6BD1 - chains A and C of the 4 polymer chains in the assembly; structure by X-ray diffraction, 2.35 A resolution.

== Chain A ==
Molecule: 14-3-3 protein theta
Source organism: Homo sapiens
UniProtKB: Q3SZI4 (1433T_BOVIN); numbering as in UniProt (aligned over 1-245)
Chain sequence (245 residues; numbered 1 to 245; the number before each row is that of its first residue):
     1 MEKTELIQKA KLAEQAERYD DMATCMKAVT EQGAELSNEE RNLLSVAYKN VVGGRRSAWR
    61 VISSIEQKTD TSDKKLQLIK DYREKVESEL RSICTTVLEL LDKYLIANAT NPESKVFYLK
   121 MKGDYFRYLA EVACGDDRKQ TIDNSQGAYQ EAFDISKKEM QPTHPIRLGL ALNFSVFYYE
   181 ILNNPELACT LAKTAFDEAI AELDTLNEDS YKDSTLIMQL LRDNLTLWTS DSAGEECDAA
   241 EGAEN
Not modelled in the structure: 1, 231-245
Bound ions: Mg2+: Glu84, Glu87
Swiss-Prot annotation at these positions:
  - site (Interaction with phosphoserine on interacting protein): Arg56, Arg127
  - modified residue: Met1 (N-acetylmethionine), Lys3 (N6-acetyllysine), Lys49 (N6-acetyllysine), Lys68 (N6-acetyllysine), Tyr82 (3'-nitrotyrosine), Ser92 (Phosphoserine), Tyr104 (3'-nitrotyrosine), Lys115 (N6-acetyllysine), Ser232 (Phosphoserine)
  - cross-link: Lys49 (Glycyl lysine isopeptide (Lys-Gly) (interchain with G-Cter in SUMO2))

== Chain C ==
Molecule: Insulin receptor substrate protein of 53 kDa, peptide (IRSp53)
Chain sequence (14 residues; each row starts with the number of its first residue):
   360 TLPRSSSMAA GLEK
Not modelled in the structure: 360-362, 370-373
Modified residues: Ser366 (phosphoserine; SEP)

== Interface between chain A and chain C ==
Pairs across the interface (24):
  Ser45(A) - Ala369(C)  hydrogen bond (side chain-backbone)
  Val46(A) - Ala369(C)
  Lys49(A) - Ser366(C)
  Lys49(A) - Met367(C)  hydrogen bond (side chain-backbone)
  Arg56(A) - Arg363(C)
  Arg56(A) - Ser366(C)
  Arg60(A) - Arg363(C)
  Lys120(A) - Met367(C)
  Arg127(A) - Ser366(C)
  Tyr128(A) - Ser366(C)
  Gly169(A) - Met367(C)
  Leu172(A) - Ser365(C)
  Leu172(A) - Ser366(C)
  Leu172(A) - Met367(C)
  Asn173(A) - Ser366(C)
  Asn173(A) - Met367(C)  hydrogen bond (side chain-backbone)
  Val176(A) - Ser365(C)
  Tyr179(A) - Ser364(C)
  Glu180(A) - Ser364(C)  hydrogen bond
  Leu220(A) - Ser366(C)
  Asn224(A) - Ser364(C)
  Asn224(A) - Ser365(C)  hydrogen bond (side chain-backbone)
  Leu227(A) - Arg363(C)
  Trp228(A) - Ser364(C)  hydrogen bond
Also at the interface, not in a pair above, chain A (22 interface residues in all): Asn42, Glu131, Pro165, Ile217
Also at the interface, not in a pair above, chain C (7 interface residues in all): Ala368
From the paper, about this interface:
  - residue pairs: Lys49(A)-Ser366(C), Arg56(A)-Ser366(C), Arg127(A)-Ser366(C), Tyr128(A)-Ser366(C) (hydrogen bond)

== In short ==
The interface between chain A and chain C involves 22 residues on one side and 7 on the other, with 6 hydrogen
bonds. Polar contacts include Ser45(A)-Ala369(C), Lys49(A)-Met367(C) and Asn173(A)-Met367(C). The paper
describes contacts between Lys49(A) and Ser366(C), Arg56(A) and Ser366(C) and Arg127(A) and Ser366(C); a
hydrogen bond between Tyr128(A) and Ser366(C).
Here chain A is 14-3-3 protein theta (Homo sapiens) and chain C is Insulin receptor substrate protein of 53
kDa, peptide (IRSp53). Entry 6BD1 (Complex of 14-3-3 theta with an IRSp53 peptide phosphorylated at S366) was
determined by X-ray diffraction together with 6BQT, 6BCR, 6BCY and 6BD2 from the same study.
